4D2S - chain A; structure by X-ray diffraction, 2.50 A resolution.

== Chain A ==
Name: Dual specificity protein kinase ttk
From: Homo sapiens
Notes: EC 2.7.12.1; fragment: kinase domain, residues 512-795
UniProtKB: P33981 (TTK_HUMAN); residue numbers follow UniProt; this construct covers 512-795
Sequence (284 residues; each row starts with the number of its first residue):
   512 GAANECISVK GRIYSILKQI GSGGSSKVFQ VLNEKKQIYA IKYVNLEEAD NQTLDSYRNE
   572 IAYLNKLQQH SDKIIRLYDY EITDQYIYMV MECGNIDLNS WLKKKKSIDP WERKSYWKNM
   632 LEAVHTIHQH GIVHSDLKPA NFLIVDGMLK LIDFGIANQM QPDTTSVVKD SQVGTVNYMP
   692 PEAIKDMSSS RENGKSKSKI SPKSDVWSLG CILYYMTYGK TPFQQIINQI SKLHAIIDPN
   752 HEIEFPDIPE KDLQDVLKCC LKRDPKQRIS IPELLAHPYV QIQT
Not modelled in the structure: 512, 617-618, 669-685, 699-711, 794-795
Ligand contacts: DYK (N-{2-methoxy-4-[(1-methylpiperidin-4-yl)oxy]phenyl}-4-(1H-pyrrolo[2,3-c]pyridin-3-yl)pyrimidin-2-amine): Lys529, Ile531, Val539, Gln541, Ala551, Lys553, Ile586, Met602, Glu603, Cys604, Gly605, Asn606, Ile607, Asp608, Ser611, Leu654, Ile663

== Summary ==
Bound to chain A: compound DYK.
Chain A is Dual specificity protein kinase ttk (Homo sapiens); the structure, Human TTK in complex with a
Dyrk1B inhibitor, was determined by X-ray diffraction (same publication as 4D2R).
